8Y3E - chains I and L of the 16 polymer chains in the assembly; structure by electron microscopy, 5.32 A resolution (low resolution: residue-level contacts below are approximate; hydrogen-bond / salt-bridge calls are withheld).

Chain I:
Molecule: 250-nt DNA strand
Sequence (250 nucleotides; row label = number of the first residue in the row):
     1 ATCGGATGTATATATCTGACACGTGCCTGGAGACTAGGGAGTAATCCCCT
    51 TGGCGGTTAAAACGCGGGGGACAGCGCGTACGTGCGTTTAAGCGGTGCTA
   101 GAGCTGTCTACGACCAATTGAGCTCGAGCCTGGAGACTAGGGAGTAATCC
   151 CCTTGGCGGTTAAAACGCGGGGGACAGCGCGTACGTGCGTTTAAGCGGTG
   201 CTAGAGCTGTCTACGACCAATTGAGCGGCCTCGGCACCGGGATTCTCGAT

Chain L:
Name: Histone H4
Organism: Homo sapiens
UniProtKB: P62805 (H4_HUMAN); residues 0-102 here correspond to UniProt positions 1-103 (UniProt number = residue number + 1)
Sequence (106 residues; row label = number of the first residue in the row; numbers below 1 keep their minus sign (Gly-3 is residue -3)):
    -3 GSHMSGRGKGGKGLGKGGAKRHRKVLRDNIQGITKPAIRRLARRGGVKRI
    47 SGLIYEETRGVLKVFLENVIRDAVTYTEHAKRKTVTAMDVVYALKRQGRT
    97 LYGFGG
Not modelled in the structure: -3 to 24, 94-102
Differences from the reference sequence: expression tag (-3 to -1)
Swiss-Prot annotation at these positions:
  - DNA-binding region: Lys16 to Lys20
  - modified residue: Ser1 (N-acetylserine), Arg3 (Asymmetric dimethylarginine), Lys5 (N6-(2-hydroxyisobutyryl)lysine), Lys8 (N6-(2-hydroxyisobutyryl)lysine), Lys12 (N6-(2-hydroxyisobutyryl)lysine), Lys16 (N6-(2-hydroxyisobutyryl)lysine), Lys20 (N6,N6,N6-trimethyllysine), Lys31 (N6-(2-hydroxyisobutyryl)lysine), Lys44 (N6-(2-hydroxyisobutyryl)lysine), Ser47 (Phosphoserine), Tyr51 (Phosphotyrosine), Lys59 (N6-(2-hydroxyisobutyryl)lysine), Lys77 (N6-(2-hydroxyisobutyryl)lysine), Lys79 (N6-(2-hydroxyisobutyryl)lysine), Thr80 (Phosphothreonine), Tyr88 (Phosphotyrosine), Lys91 (N6-(2-hydroxyisobutyryl)lysine)
  - cross-link (Glycyl lysine isopeptide (Lys-Gly)): Lys12 (interchain with G-Cter in SUMO2), Lys20 (interchain with G-Cter in SUMO2), Lys31 (interchain with G-Cter in SUMO2), Lys59 (interchain with G-Cter in SUMO2), Lys79 (interchain with G-Cter in SUMO2), Lys91 (interchain with G-Cter in SUMO2)

Interface between chain I and chain L:
Pairs across the interface - 13 pairs, chain I then chain L:
  DA183(I) - Ile46(L)
  DA183(I) - Ser47(L)
  DA183(I) - Gly48(L)
  DC184(I) - Arg35(L)
  DC184(I) - Arg45(L)
  DC184(I) - Ile46(L)
  DC184(I) - Tyr51(L)
  DG185(I) - Arg35(L)
  DG185(I) - Arg39(L)
  DG204(I) - Arg78(L)
  DG204(I) - Lys79(L)
  DG204(I) - Thr80(L)
  DA205(I) - Arg78(L)
Also at the interface, not in a pair above, chain I (6 interface residues in all): DA203
Also at the interface, not in a pair above, chain L (12 interface residues in all): Lys44, Lys77

In short:
The interface between chain I and chain L involves 6 residues on one side and 12 on the other. Curated
annotation (UniProt) lists a DNA-binding region on chain L.
Here chain I is a 250-nt DNA strand and chain L is Histone H4 (Homo sapiens). Entry 8Y3E (Cryo-EM structure of
the overlapping di-nucleosome (open form)) was determined by electron microscopy (same publication as 8Y3C,
8Y3D and 8Y3F).
